Entry 2XGI (X-ray diffraction, 1.30 A resolution); this record covers chain A.

== Chain A ==
Name: Beta-amylase
Organism: Hordeum vulgare
Notes: EC 3.2.1.2
Reference sequence: P16098 (AMYB_HORVU); residue numbers follow UniProt; this construct covers 1-535
Sequence (535 residues; each row starts with the number of its first residue):
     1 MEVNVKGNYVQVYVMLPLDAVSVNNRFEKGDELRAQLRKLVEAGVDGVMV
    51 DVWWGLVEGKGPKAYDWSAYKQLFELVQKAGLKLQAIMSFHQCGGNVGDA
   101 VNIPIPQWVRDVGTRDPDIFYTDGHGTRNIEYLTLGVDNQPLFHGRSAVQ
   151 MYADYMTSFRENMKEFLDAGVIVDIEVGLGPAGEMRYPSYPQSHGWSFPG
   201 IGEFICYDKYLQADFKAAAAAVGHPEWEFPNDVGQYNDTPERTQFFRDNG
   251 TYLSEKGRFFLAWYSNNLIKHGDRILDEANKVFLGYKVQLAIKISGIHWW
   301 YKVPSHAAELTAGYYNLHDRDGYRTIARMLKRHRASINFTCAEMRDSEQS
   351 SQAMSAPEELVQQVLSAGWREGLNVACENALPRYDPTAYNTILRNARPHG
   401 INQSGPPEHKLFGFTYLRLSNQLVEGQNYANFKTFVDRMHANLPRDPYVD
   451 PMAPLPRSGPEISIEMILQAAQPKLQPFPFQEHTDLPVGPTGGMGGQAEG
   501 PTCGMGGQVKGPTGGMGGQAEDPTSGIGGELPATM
Unresolved in the structure: 1-2, 490-535
UniProt features mapped onto this chain:
  - active site: E184 (Proton donor), E378 (Proton acceptor)
  - binding site (substrate): D51, H91, D99, K293, H298, T340, N379, A380, R418
Covalent attachments: (3R)-3-hydroxybutyl alpha-D-glucopyranoside (J5B) linked to E184; (3S)-3-hydroxybutyl alpha-D-glucopyranoside (EBQ) linked to E184

== In short ==
Curated annotation (UniProt) lists active-site residues E184 and E378 and 9 substrate-binding residues.
Chain A is Beta-amylase (Hordeum vulgare); the structure, Crystal structure of Barley Beta-Amylase complexed
with 3,4- epoxybutyl alpha-D-glucopyranoside, was determined by X-ray diffraction together with 2XFF, 2XFR,
2XFY, 2XG9 and 2XGB from the same study.
